Entry 8DQZ (electron microscopy, 2.92 A resolution); this record covers chains C and F of the 10 polymer chains in the assembly.

Chain C:
Name: Replication factor C subunit 3
Organism: Saccharomyces cerevisiae
UniProt: P38629 (RFC3_YEAST); residue numbers follow UniProt; this construct covers 1-340
Chain sequence (340 residues; numbered 1 to 340; the number before each row is that of its first residue):
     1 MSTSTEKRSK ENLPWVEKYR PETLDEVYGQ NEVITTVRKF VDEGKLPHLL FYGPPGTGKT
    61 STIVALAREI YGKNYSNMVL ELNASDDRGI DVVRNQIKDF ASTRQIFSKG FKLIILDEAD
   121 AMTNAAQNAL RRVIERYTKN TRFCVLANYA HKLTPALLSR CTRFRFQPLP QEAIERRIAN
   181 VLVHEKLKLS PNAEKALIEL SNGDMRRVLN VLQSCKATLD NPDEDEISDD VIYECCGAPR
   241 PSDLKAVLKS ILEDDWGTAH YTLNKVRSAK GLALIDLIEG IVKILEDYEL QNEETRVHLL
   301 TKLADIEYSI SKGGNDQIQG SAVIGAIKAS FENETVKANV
Unresolved in the structure: 1-6, 336-340
UniProt features mapped onto this chain:
  - binding site (ATP): Val16 to Tyr19, Arg20, Tyr28, Gly53 to Ser61, Asn148, Arg206
  - modified residue: Ser2 (N-acetylserine)

Chain F:
Name: Proliferating cell nuclear antigen
Organism: Saccharomyces cerevisiae
UniProt: P15873 (PCNA_YEAST); residue numbers follow UniProt; this construct covers 1-258
Chain sequence (277 residues; row label = number of the first residue in the row; numbers below 1 keep their minus sign (Met-18 is residue -18)):
   -18 MGSSHHHHHH SSGLVPRASM LEAKFEEASL FKRIIDGFKD CVQLVNFQCK EDGIIAQAVD
    42 DSRVLLVSLE IGVEAFQEYR CDHPVTLGMD LTSLSKILRC GNNTDTLTLI ADNTPDSIIL
   102 LFEDTKKDRI AEYSLKLMDI DADFLKIEEL QYDSTLSLPS SEFSKIVRDL SQLSDSINIM
   162 ITKETIKFVA DGDIGSGSVI IKPFVDMEHP ETSIKLEMDQ PVDLTFGAKY LLDIIKGSSL
   222 SDRVGIRLSS EAPALFQFDL KSGFLQFFLA PKFNDEE
Unresolved in the structure: -18 to -2, 257-258
Construct notes: expression tag (-18 to 0)
UniProt features mapped onto this chain:
  - DNA-binding region: Arg61 to Arg80
  - cross-link (Glycyl lysine isopeptide (Lys-Gly)): Lys127 (interchain with G-Cter in SUMO), Lys164 (interchain with G-Cter in SUMO)

Chain C / chain F interface:
Pairs across the interface (39):
  Lys7(C) - Asp120(F)
  Lys7(C) - Asp122(F)  salt bridge
  Asn74(C) - Leu126(F)
  Ser76(C) - Arg44(F)  hydrogen bond (backbone-side chain)
  Asn77(C) - Arg44(F)
  Asn77(C) - Asp124(F)
  Asn77(C) - Leu126(F)
  Val79(C) - Arg44(F)
  Gln96(C) - Asp42(F)  hydrogen bond (side chain-backbone)
  Gln96(C) - Ser43(F)
  Asp99(C) - Ser43(F)
  Asp99(C) - Val45(F)
  Asp99(C) - Lys210(F)  salt bridge
  Asp99(C) - Tyr211(F)  hydrogen bond
  Phe100(C) - Ser43(F)
  Phe100(C) - Arg44(F)
  Ala101(C) - Phe254(F)
  Ser102(C) - Lys253(F)
  Ser102(C) - Phe254(F)  hydrogen bond (backbone-backbone)
  Thr103(C) - Val45(F)
  Thr103(C) - Ala251(F)
  Thr103(C) - Lys253(F)
  Thr103(C) - Phe254(F)
  Arg104(C) - Glu232(F)
  Arg104(C) - Ala251(F)
  Arg104(C) - Pro252(F)  hydrogen bond (backbone-backbone)
  Arg104(C) - Phe254(F)
  Ile106(C) - Arg44(F)
  Ile106(C) - Val45(F)
  Ile106(C) - Leu46(F)
  Ile106(C) - Pro234(F)
  Ile106(C) - Ala251(F)  hydrophobic
  Phe107(C) - Leu47(F)  hydrophobic
  Phe107(C) - Leu126(F)  hydrophobic
  Lys109(C) - Glu232(F)  hydrogen bond (side chain-backbone)
  Lys109(C) - Ala233(F)
  Lys109(C) - Pro234(F)
  Lys139(C) - Asp256(F)
  Asn140(C) - Phe254(F)
Other interface residues (no listed pair), chain C (21 interface residues in all): Leu80, Asn95, Gln105, Lys112
Other interface residues (no listed pair), chain F (22 interface residues in all): Leu131, Phe249

In short:
Chain C and chain F form an interface of 21 and 22 residues respectively, with 6 hydrogen bonds and 2 salt
bridges. Among the polar pairs are Lys7(C)-Asp122(F), Asp99(C)-Lys210(F) and Ser76(C)-Arg44(F). UniProt lists
17 ATP-binding residues on chain C.
Chain C is Replication factor C subunit 3 and chain F is Proliferating cell nuclear antigen, both from
Saccharomyces cerevisiae; the structure, Intermediate state of RFC:PCNA bound to a 3' ss/dsDNA junction, was
determined by electron microscopy together with 8DQW, 8DQX, 8DR0, 8DR1, 8DR3, 8DR4 and 3 further entries from
the same study.
